Entry 7XBD (electron microscopy, 3.11 A resolution); this record covers chains B and C of the 6 polymer chains in the assembly.

# Chain B
Protein: Guanine nucleotide-binding protein G(q) subunit alpha
Organism: Homo sapiens
Amino-acid sequence (246 residues; each row starts with the number of its first residue):
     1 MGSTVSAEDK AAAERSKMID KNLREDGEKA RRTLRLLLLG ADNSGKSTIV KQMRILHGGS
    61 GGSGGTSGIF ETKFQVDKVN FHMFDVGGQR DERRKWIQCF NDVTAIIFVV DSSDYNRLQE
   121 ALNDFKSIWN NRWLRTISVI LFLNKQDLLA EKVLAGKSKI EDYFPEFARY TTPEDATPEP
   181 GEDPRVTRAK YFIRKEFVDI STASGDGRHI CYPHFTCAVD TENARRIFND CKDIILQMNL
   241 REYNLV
Unresolved in the structure: 1-5, 55-64, 179-180

# Chain C
Protein: Guanine nucleotide-binding protein G(I)/G(S)/G(T) subunit beta-1
Organism: Homo sapiens
Reference sequence: P62873 (GBB1_HUMAN); residue numbers follow UniProt; this construct covers 1-340
Amino-acid sequence (340 residues; row label = number of the first residue in the row):
     1 MSELDQLRQE AEQLKNQIRD ARKACADATL SQITNNIDPV GRIQMRTRRT LRGHLAKIYA
    61 MHWGTDSRLL VSASQDGKLI IWDSYTTNKV HAIPLRSSWV MTCAYAPSGN YVACGGLDNI
   121 CSIYNLKTRE GNVRVSRELA GHTGYLSCCR FLDDNQIVTS SGDTTCALWD IETGQQTTTF
   181 TGHTGDVMSL SLAPDTRLFV SGACDASAKL WDVREGMCRQ TFTGHESDIN AICFFPNGNA
   241 FATGSDDATC RLFDLRADQE LMTYSHDNII CGITSVSFSK SGRLLLAGYD DFNCNVWDAL
   301 KADRAGVLAG HDNRVSCLGV TDDGMAVATG SWDSFLKIWN
Unresolved in the structure: 1
Cystine bridges: Cys121-Cys149
UniProt features mapped onto this chain:
  - modified residue: Ser2 (N-acetylserine), His266 (Phosphohistidine)

# How chain B and chain C interact
Residue-residue contacts (41):
  Ala13(B) - Asn88(C)
  Arg15(B) - Val90(C)  hydrogen bond (side chain-backbone)
  Ser16(B) - Asn88(C)  hydrogen bond
  Ser16(B) - Lys89(C)  hydrogen bond (side chain-backbone)
  Ile19(B) - Lys89(C)
  Ile19(B) - Ala92(C)  hydrophobic
  Asp20(B) - Lys89(C)  salt bridge
  Leu23(B) - Gly53(C)
  Leu23(B) - Leu55(C)
  Leu23(B) - Lys78(C)
  Leu23(B) - Ile80(C)  hydrophobic
  Leu23(B) - Lys89(C)
  Asp26(B) - Lys78(C)  salt bridge
  Gly27(B) - Leu55(C)
  Arg31(B) - Leu55(C)
  Thr66(B) - Asn119(C)  hydrogen bond (backbone-side chain)
  Thr66(B) - His142(C)
  Ile69(B) - Leu117(C)  hydrophobic
  Phe84(B) - Trp99(C)  hydrophobic
  Arg90(B) - Gly162(C)
  Arg90(B) - Thr164(C)
  Arg90(B) - Thr184(C)  hydrogen bond (side chain-backbone)
  Arg90(B) - Gly185(C)
  Arg90(B) - Asp186(C)  salt bridge
  Lys95(B) - Tyr145(C)
  Lys95(B) - Asp186(C)
  Lys95(B) - Met188(C)
  Lys95(B) - Cys204(C)
  Lys95(B) - Asp228(C)  salt bridge
  Gln98(B) - Lys57(C)
  Gln98(B) - Arg314(C)
  Gln98(B) - Trp332(C)
  Cys99(B) - Lys57(C)
  Cys99(B) - Tyr59(C)  hydrogen bond
  Cys99(B) - Gln75(C)
  Cys99(B) - Trp99(C)
  Cys99(B) - Met101(C)  hydrophobic
  Phe100(B) - Trp99(C)  hydrophobic
  Asn101(B) - Lys57(C)  hydrogen bond
  Asn101(B) - Trp332(C)
  Asp102(B) - Gln75(C)
Interface residues without a listed pair, chain B (23 interface residues in all): Ala12, Glu71, Glu92, Trp96
Interface residues without a listed pair, chain C (32 interface residues in all): Arg52, Thr87, His91, Thr143, Asn230

# Overview
Chain B and chain C form an interface of 23 and 32 residues respectively; the contacts include 7 hydrogen
bonds and 4 salt bridges. Polar pairs include Asp20(B)-Lys89(C), Asp26(B)-Lys78(C) and Arg90(B)-Asp186(C).
Here chain B is Guanine nucleotide-binding protein G(q) subunit alpha and chain C is Guanine
nucleotide-binding protein G(I)/G(S)/G(T) subunit beta-1, both from Homo sapiens. Entry 7XBD (Cryo-EM
structure of human galanin receptor 2) was determined by electron microscopy.
